PDB entry 9G2A | X-ray diffraction, 2.05 A resolution | chains A and D of the 4 polymer chains in the assembly

== Chain A ==
Protein: Endoribonuclease MazF
From: Staphylococcus aureus subsp. aureus N315
Notes: EC 3.1.-.-
UniProtKB: Q7A4G9 (MAZF_STAAN); numbering as in UniProt (aligned over 2-120)
Chain sequence (133 residues; each row starts with the number of its first residue; numbers below 1 keep their minus sign (Met-12 is residue -12)):
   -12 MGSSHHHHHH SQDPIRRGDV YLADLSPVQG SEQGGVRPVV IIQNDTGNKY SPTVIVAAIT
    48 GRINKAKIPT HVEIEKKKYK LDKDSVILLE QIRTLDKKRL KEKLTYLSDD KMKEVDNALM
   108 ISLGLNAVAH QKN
Not modelled in the structure: -12 to -1, 114-120
Sequence notes: initiating methionine (-12); expression tag (-11 to 1)
Residues lining bound ligands: MPO (3[N-morpholino]propane sulfonic acid): Ser18, Gln20, Gln78

== Chain D ==
Protein: Nanobody 4
From: Lama glama
Notes: antibody fragment or engineered binder
Chain sequence (134 residues; each row starts with the number of its first residue):
     2 AQVQLQESGG GLVQPGGSLR LSCAASGFTF DDYAIGWFRQ APGKEREGVS CISSSDGSTY
    62 YADSVKGRFT ISSDNAKNTV YLQMNSLKSE DTAVYYCAAD VWGCISYTDY GLGNLDYWGQ
   122 GTQVTVSSHH HHHH
Not modelled in the structure: 2-4, 56-58, 129-135
Disulfides: Cys24-Cys98, Cys52-Cys105
Residues lining bound ligands: MPO (3[N-morpholino]propane sulfonic acid): Trp103, Gly104, Cys105, Ile106

== Interface between chain A and chain D ==
Pairs across the interface (6; chain A residue first):
  Asn31(A) with Tyr111(D), hydrogen bond
  Thr33(A) with Tyr111(D)
  Tyr37(A) with Ile106(D), hydrophobic; Thr109(D); Tyr111(D), hydrophobic
  Ser38(A) with Ile106(D)
Also at the interface, not in a pair above, chain A (5 interface residues in all): Gly34
Also at the interface, not in a pair above, chain D (5 interface residues in all): Tyr61, Asp110

== Overview ==
Chain A and chain D each contribute 5 residues to their interface; the contacts include 1 hydrogen bond. The
hydrogen-bonded pair is Asn31(A)-Tyr111(D). Ligands of chain A: compound MPO. Chain D binds compound MPO.
Here chain A is Endoribonuclease MazF (Staphylococcus aureus subsp. aureus N315) and chain D is Nanobody 4
(Lama glama). Entry 9G2A (Staphylococcus aureus MazF in complex with nanobody 4) was determined by X-ray
diffraction.
